8J6R - chains B and S of the 5 polymer chains in the assembly; structure by electron microscopy, 2.76 A resolution.

# Chain B
Protein: Guanine nucleotide-binding protein G(I)/G(S)/G(T) subunit beta-1
From: Homo sapiens
Reference sequence: P62873 (GBB1_HUMAN); numbering as in UniProt (aligned over 2-340)
Sequence (339 residues; numbered 2 to 340; the number before each row is that of its first residue):
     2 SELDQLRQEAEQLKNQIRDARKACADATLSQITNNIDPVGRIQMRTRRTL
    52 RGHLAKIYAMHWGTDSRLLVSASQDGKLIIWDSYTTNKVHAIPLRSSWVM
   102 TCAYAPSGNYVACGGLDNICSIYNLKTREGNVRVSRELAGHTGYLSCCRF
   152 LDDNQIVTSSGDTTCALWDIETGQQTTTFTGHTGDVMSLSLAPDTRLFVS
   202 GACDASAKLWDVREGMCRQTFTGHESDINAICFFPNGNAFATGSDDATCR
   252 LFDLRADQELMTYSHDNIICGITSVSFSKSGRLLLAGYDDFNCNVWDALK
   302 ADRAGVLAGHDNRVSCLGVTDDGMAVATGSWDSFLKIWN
UniProt features mapped onto this chain:
  - modified residue: S2 (N-acetylserine), H266 (Phosphohistidine)
  - natural variant: L30 (L30F: In MRD42; uncertain significance), R52 (R52G: In MRD42), G64 (G64V: In MRD42), D76 (D76E: In MRD42; D76G: In MRD42), G77 (G77S: In MRD42), K78 (K78R: In MRD42), I80 (I80N: In MRD42; I80T: In MRD42), H91 (H91R: In MRD42; uncertain significance), A92 (A92T: In MRD42), P94 (P94S: In MRD42), L95 (L95P: In MRD42), R96 (R96L: In MRD42), 5 further natural variant entries in UniProt

# Chain S
Protein: single Fab chain (scFv16)
From: synthetic construct
Notes: antibody fragment or engineered binder
Sequence (250 residues; numbered 1 to 250; the number before each row is that of its first residue):
     1 DVQLVESGGGLVQPGGSRKLSCSASGFAFSSFGMHWVRQAPEKGLEWVAY
    51 ISSGSGTIYYADTVKGRFTISRDDPKNTLFLQMTSLRSEDTAMYYCVRSI
   101 YYYGSSPFDFWGQGTTLTVSSGGGGSGGGGSGGGGSDIVMTQATSSVPVT
   151 PGESVSISCRSSKSLLHSNGNTYLYWFLQRPGQSPQLLIYRMSNLASGVP
   201 DRFSGSGSGTAFTLTISRLEAEDVGVYYCMQHLEYPLTFGAGTKLELKGS
Not modelled in the structure: 122-134, 248-250
Disulfide bonds: C22-C96, C159-C229

# Chain B / chain S interface
Pairs across the interface (13):
  D66(B) - Y103(S)  hydrogen bond
  R68(B) - Y103(S)
  L69(B) - Y103(S)  hydrophobic
  V90(B) - Y102(S)  hydrophobic
  R129(B) - V2(S)
  R129(B) - R98(S)  hydrogen bond (backbone-side chain)
  E130(B) - G26(S)
  E130(B) - F27(S)
  E130(B) - A28(S)  hydrogen bond (backbone-backbone)
  E130(B) - F32(S)
  G131(B) - S31(S)
  G131(B) - F32(S)
  N132(B) - A28(S)
Other interface residues (no listed pair), chain B (9 interface residues in all): H91
Other interface residues (no listed pair), chain S (10 interface residues in all): F110

# Overview
The interface between chain B and chain S involves 9 residues on one side and 10 on the other; the contacts
include 3 hydrogen bonds. Among the polar pairs are D66(B)-Y103(S), R129(B)-R98(S) and E130(B)-A28(S).
Here chain B is Guanine nucleotide-binding protein G(I)/G(S)/G(T) subunit beta-1 (Homo sapiens) and chain S is
single Fab chain (scFv16) (synthetic construct). Entry 8J6R (Cryo-EM structure of the MK-6892-bound human
HCAR2-Gi1 complex) was determined by electron microscopy (same publication as 8J6P and 8J6Q).
